Entry 6ESF (electron microscopy, 3.70 A resolution); this record covers chains A and J of the 10 polymer chains in the assembly.

Chain A:
Name: Histone H3.2
Source organism: Xenopus laevis
UniProt: P84233 (H32_XENLA); residues 1-135 here correspond to UniProt positions 2-136 (UniProt number = residue number + 1)
Sequence (135 residues; numbered 1 to 135; the number before each row is that of its first residue):
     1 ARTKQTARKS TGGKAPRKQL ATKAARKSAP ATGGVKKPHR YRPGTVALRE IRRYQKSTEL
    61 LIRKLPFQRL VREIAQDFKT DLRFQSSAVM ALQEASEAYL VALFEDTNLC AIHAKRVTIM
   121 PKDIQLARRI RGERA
Unresolved in the structure: 1-36, 135
Differences from the reference sequence: variant Ala102 (Gly103 in P84233)
Swiss-Prot annotation at these positions:
  - modified residue: Arg2 (Asymmetric dimethylarginine), Thr3 (Phosphothreonine), Lys4 (Allysine), Gln5 (5-glutamyl dopamine), Thr6 (Phosphothreonine), Arg8 (Citrulline), Lys9 (N6,N6,N6-trimethyllysine), Ser10 (ADP-ribosylserine), Thr11 (Phosphothreonine), Lys14 (N6-(2-hydroxyisobutyryl)lysine), Arg17 (Asymmetric dimethylarginine), Lys18 (N6-(2-hydroxyisobutyryl)lysine), Lys23 (N6-(2-hydroxyisobutyryl)lysine), Arg26 (Citrulline), Lys27 (N6,N6,N6-trimethyllysine), Ser28 (ADP-ribosylserine), Lys36 (N6,N6,N6-trimethyllysine), Lys37 (N6-methyllysine), Tyr41 (Phosphotyrosine), Lys56 (N6,N6,N6-trimethyllysine) and 8 more in UniProt
  - lipidation: Cys110 (S-palmitoyl cysteine)

Chain J:
Molecule: 147-nt DNA strand
Source organism: synthetic construct
Sequence (147 nucleotides; row label = number of the first residue in the row; numbers below 1 keep their minus sign (DC-73 is residue -73)):
   -73 CTGGAGAATC CCGGTGCCGA GGCCGCTCAA TTGGTCGTAG ACAGCTCTAG CACCGCTTAA
   -13 ACGCACGTAC GCGCTGTCCC CCGCGTTTTA ACCGCCAAGG GGATTACTCC CTAGTCTCCA
    47 GGCACGTGTC AGATATATAC ATCCTGT

How chain A and chain J interact:
Contacting residue pairs (23):
  Arg40(A) with DG9(J), sugar contact; DC10(J), phosphate contact
  Tyr41(A) with DA-67(J), sugar contact; DG9(J), sugar contact; DC10(J), hydrogen bond to the phosphate
  Arg42(A) with DG9(J), phosphate contact
  Pro43(A) with DC8(J), phosphate contact; DG9(J), phosphate contact
  Gly44(A) with DG9(J), hydrogen bond to the phosphate
  Val46(A) with DG9(J), phosphate contact; DC10(J), phosphate contact
  Ala47(A) with DG9(J), hydrogen bond to the phosphate
  Arg49(A) with DA-66(J), phosphate contact; DT-65(J), salt bridge to the phosphate
  Lys56(A) with DC-64(J), salt bridge to the phosphate
  Arg63(A) with DA17(J), phosphate contact; DC18(J), phosphate contact
  Lys64(A) with DC18(J), hydrogen bond to the phosphate
  Leu65(A) with DC18(J), hydrogen bond to the phosphate
  Pro66(A) with DA17(J), sugar contact
  Arg69(A) with DA17(J), salt bridge to the phosphate
  Arg83(A) with DG26(J), sugar contact; DG27(J), sugar contact
Interface residues without a listed pair, chain A (17 interface residues in all): His39, Thr45

In short:
Chain A and chain J form an interface of 17 and 11 residues respectively, with 5 hydrogen bonds and 3 salt
bridges. Among the polar pairs are Tyr41(A)-DC10(J), Gly44(A)-DG9(J) and Ala47(A)-DG9(J).
Chain A is Histone H3.2 (Xenopus laevis) and chain J is a 147-nt DNA strand (synthetic construct); the
structure, Nucleosome : Class 1, was determined by electron microscopy together with 6ESG, 6ESH and 6ESI from
the same study.
